3HWT - chains A and P of the 4 polymer chains in the assembly; structure by X-ray diffraction, 1.95 A resolution.

== Chain A ==
Protein: DNA polymerase lambda
Organism: Homo sapiens
Notes: EC 2.7.7.7, 4.2.99.-
UniProt: Q9UGP5 (DPOLL_HUMAN); numbering as in UniProt (aligned over 242-575)
Chain sequence (335 residues; numbered 241 to 575; the number before each row is that of its first residue):
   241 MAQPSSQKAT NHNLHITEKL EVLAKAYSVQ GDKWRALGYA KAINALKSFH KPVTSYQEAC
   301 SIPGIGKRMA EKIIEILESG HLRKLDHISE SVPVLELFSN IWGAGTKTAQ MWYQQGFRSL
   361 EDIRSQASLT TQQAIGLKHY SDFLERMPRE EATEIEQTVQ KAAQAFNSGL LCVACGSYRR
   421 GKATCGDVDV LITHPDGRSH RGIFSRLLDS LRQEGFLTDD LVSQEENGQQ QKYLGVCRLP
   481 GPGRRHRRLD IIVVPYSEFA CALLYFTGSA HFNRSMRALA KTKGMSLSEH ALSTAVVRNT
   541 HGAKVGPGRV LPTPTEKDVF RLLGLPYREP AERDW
Unresolved in the structure: 241-256
Sequence notes: expression tag (241); engineered mutation Ala543 (Cys in Q9UGP5)
Ion coordination: Na+: Ser339, Ile341, Ala344 (shared with DA5(P) of chain P); Mg2+: Asp427, Asp429 (together with 2',3'-dideoxy-thymidine-5'-triphosphate)
Small-molecule neighbours: 2',3'-dideoxy-thymidine-5'-triphosphate (D3T): Arg386, Gly416, Ser417, Arg420, Cys425, Gly426, Asp427, Asp429, Tyr505, Phe506, Thr507, Gly508, Ser509, Ala510, Asn513

== Chain P ==
Molecule: 6-nt DNA strand
Sequence (6 nucleotides; row label = number of the first residue in the row):
     1 CAGTAX
Modified positions: 2DT (3'-deoxythymidine-5'-monophosphate) at position 6
Ion coordination: Na+: DA5 (shared with Ser339(A), Ile341(A), Ala344(A) of chain A)

== Interface between chain A and chain P ==
Residue-residue contacts (17; chain A residue first):
  Ile341(A) - DA5(P)  phosphate contact
  Trp342(A) - DA5(P)  phosphate contact
  Gly343(A) - DT4(P)  sugar contact
  Gly343(A) - DA5(P)  hydrogen bond to the phosphate
  Ala344(A) - DT4(P)  phosphate contact
  Ala344(A) - DA5(P)  phosphate contact
  Gly345(A) - DT4(P)  hydrogen bond to the phosphate
  Thr346(A) - DT4(P)  phosphate contact
  Lys347(A) - DG3(P)  phosphate contact
  Lys347(A) - DT4(P)  hydrogen bond to the phosphate
  Thr348(A) - DG3(P)  phosphate contact
  Thr348(A) - DT4(P)  hydrogen bond to the phosphate
  Lys472(A) - 2DT_6(P)  hydrogen bond to the sugar
  Leu474(A) - 2DT_6(P)  sugar contact
  Arg488(A) - 2DT_6(P)  salt bridge to the phosphate
  Asp490(A) - 2DT_6(P)  sugar contact
  Tyr505(A) - 2DT_6(P)  base contact
Interface residues without a listed pair, chain A (14 interface residues in all): Phe506

== In short ==
14 residues of chain A and 4 residues of chain P are in contact; the contacts include 5 hydrogen bonds and 1
salt bridge. Polar pairs include Lys472(A)-2DT_6(P), Gly343(A)-DA5(P) and Gly345(A)-DT4(P). Bound to chain A:
2',3'-dideoxy-thymidine-5'-triphosphate. Asp427(A) and Asp429(A) form the Mg2+ site.
Here chain A is DNA polymerase lambda (Homo sapiens) and chain P is a 6-nt DNA strand. Entry 3HWT (Ternary
complex of DNA polymerase lambda bound to a two nucleotide gapped DNA substrate with a ...) was determined by
X-ray diffraction.
